PDB entry 6TR7 | X-ray diffraction, 1.47 A resolution | chain A

Chain A:
Name: Palmitoleoyl-protein carboxylesterase NOTUM
Organism: Homo sapiens
Notes: EC 3.1.1.98
UniProtKB: Q6P988 (NOTUM_HUMAN); residues 81-451 here = UniProt positions 81-451
Chain sequence (383 residues; row label = number of the first residue in the row):
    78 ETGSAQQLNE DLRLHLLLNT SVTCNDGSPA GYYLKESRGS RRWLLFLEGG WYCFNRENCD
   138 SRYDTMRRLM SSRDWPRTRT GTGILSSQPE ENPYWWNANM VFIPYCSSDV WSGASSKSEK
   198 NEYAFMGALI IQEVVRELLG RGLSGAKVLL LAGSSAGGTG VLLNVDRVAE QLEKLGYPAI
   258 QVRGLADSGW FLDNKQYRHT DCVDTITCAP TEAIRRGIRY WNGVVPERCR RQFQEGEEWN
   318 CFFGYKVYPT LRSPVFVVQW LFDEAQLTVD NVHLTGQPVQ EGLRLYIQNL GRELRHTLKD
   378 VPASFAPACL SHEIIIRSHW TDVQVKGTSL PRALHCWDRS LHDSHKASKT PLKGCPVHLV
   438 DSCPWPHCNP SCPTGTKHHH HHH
Not modelled in the structure: 78-87, 278-280, 285, 352-354, 420-426, 452-460
Disulfides: Cys101-Cys183, Cys130-Cys136, Cys306-Cys318, Cys386-Cys449, Cys413-Cys432, Cys440-Cys445
Covalently attached groups: N-acetylglucosamine (NAG) linked to Asn96
Sequence notes: expression tag (78-80, 452-460); engineered mutation Ser330 (Cys in Q6P988)
Small-molecule neighbours:
  - HWH (N-[2-(5-fluoranyl-1H-indol-3-yl)ethyl]ethanamide), molecule 1: Trp128, Tyr129, Val187, Ala233, Thr236, Phe268, Pro287, Ile291, Phe319, Phe320, Ala342, Val346
  - HWH, molecule 2: Leu269, Asp270, Asn271, Lys272, Gln273, Ala286, Pro287, Thr288, Gln343, Val346, Asp347
Reported in the primary citation:
  - binding site for HWH: Thr236, Phe320
  - catalytic residues: Ser232, Asp340, His389 (citing earlier work)
  - catalytic residues: Gly126, Gly127, Trp128, Ala233 (proposed by the authors, not directly observed)

In short:
Bound to chain A: compound HWH. Covalently linked N-acetylglucosamine: at Asn96. From the paper: catalytic
residues Ser232, Asp340 and His389 among others; a binding site for HWH at Thr236 and Phe320.
Chain A is Palmitoleoyl-protein carboxylesterase NOTUM (Homo sapiens); the structure,
N-[2-(5-fluoro-1H-indol-3-yl)ethyl]acetamide-Notum complex, was determined by X-ray diffraction together with
6TR5 and 6TR6 from the same study.
